PDB entry 5L65 | X-ray diffraction, 2.90 A resolution | chains H and Z of the 28 polymer chains in the assembly

== Chain H ==
Name: Proteasome subunit beta type-2
Organism: Saccharomyces cerevisiae (strain ATCC 204508 / S288c)
Notes: EC 3.4.25.1
UniProt: P25043 (PSB2_YEAST); residues 1-232 here correspond to UniProt positions 30-261 (UniProt number = residue number + 29)
Chain sequence (232 residues; each row starts with the number of its first residue):
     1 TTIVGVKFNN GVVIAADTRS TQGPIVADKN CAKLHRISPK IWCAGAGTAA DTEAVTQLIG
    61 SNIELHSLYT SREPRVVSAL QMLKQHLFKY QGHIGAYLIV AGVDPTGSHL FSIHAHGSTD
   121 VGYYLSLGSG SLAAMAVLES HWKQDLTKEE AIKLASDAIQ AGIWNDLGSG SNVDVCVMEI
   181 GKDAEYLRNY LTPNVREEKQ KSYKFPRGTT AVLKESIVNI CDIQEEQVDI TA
Disordered / not traced: 227-232
Covalently attached groups: CARFILZOMIB, bound form (3BV) linked to Thr-1
Ligand contacts:
  - CARFILZOMIB, bound form (3BV; N-{(2S)-2-[(morpholin-4-ylacetyl)amino]-4-phenylbutanoyl}-L-leucyl-N-[(2R,3S,4S)-1,3-dihydroxy-2,6-dimethylheptan-4-yl]-L-phenylalaninamide), molecule 1: Arg-19, Ser-20, Thr-21, Gln-22, Ala-27, Cys-31, Lys-33, Gly-45, Ala-46, Gly-47, Thr-48, Ala-49, Thr-52, Ser-129, Gly-168
  - CARFILZOMIB, bound form (3BV), molecule 2: His-114, His-116, Ser-118, Asp-120
Curated features (UniProtKB/Swiss-Prot):
  - active site: Thr-1 (Nucleophile)

== Chain Z ==
Name: Proteasome subunit beta type-6, Proteasome subunit beta type-1
Organism: Saccharomyces cerevisiae (strain ATCC 204508 / S288c)
Notes: EC 3.4.25.1
UniProt: chimeric construct of P23724, O09061: residues 1-96 from P23724 (PSB6_YEAST) positions 20-115 (UniProt number = residue number + 19); residues 97-111 from O09061 positions 123-137 (UniProt number = residue number + 26); residues 112-117 from P23724 (PSB6_YEAST) positions 131-136 (UniProt number = residue number + 19); residues 118-133 from O09061 positions 144-159 (UniProt number = residue number + 26); residues 134-222 from P23724 (PSB6_YEAST) positions 153-241 (UniProt number = residue number + 19)
Chain sequence (222 residues; each row starts with the number of its first residue):
     1 QFNPYGDNGG TILGIAGEDF AVLAGDTRNI TDYSINSRYE PKVFDCGDNI VMSANGFAAD
    61 GDALVKRFKN SVKWYHFDHN DKKLSINSAA RNIQHLLYSR RFFPYYVYNI IAGLDEDGKG
   121 AVYSFDPVGS YQREQCRAGG AAASLIMPFL DNQVNFKNQY EPGTNGKVKK PLKYLSVEEV
   181 IKLVRDSFTS ATERHIQVGD GLEILIVTKD GVRKEFYELK RD
Bound ions: Mg2+: Thr-192, Val-198
Ligand contacts: CARFILZOMIB, bound form (3BV; N-{(2S)-2-[(morpholin-4-ylacetyl)amino]-4-phenylbutanoyl}-L-leucyl-N-[(2R,3S,4S)-1,3-dihydroxy-2,6-dimethylheptan-4-yl]-L-phenylalaninamide): Tyr-106, Asp-126, Pro-127, Val-128, Ser-130
Curated features (UniProtKB/Swiss-Prot):
  - modified residue: Tyr-123 (Phosphotyrosine)

== How chain H and chain Z interact ==
Contacting residue pairs (60):
  Arg-19(H) / Ile-196(Z)
  Arg-19(H) / Asp-222(Z)  salt bridge
  Gly-23(H) / Tyr-33(Z)
  Pro-24(H) / Arg-194(Z)
  Pro-24(H) / His-195(Z)
  Pro-24(H) / Ile-196(Z)  hydrogen bond (backbone-backbone)
  Ile-25(H) / Arg-194(Z)
  Ile-25(H) / His-195(Z)
  Val-26(H) / Glu-193(Z)
  Val-26(H) / Arg-194(Z)  hydrogen bond (backbone-backbone)
  Val-26(H) / Ile-196(Z)  hydrophobic
  Ala-27(H) / Arg-194(Z)  hydrogen bond (backbone-side chain)
  Lys-29(H) / Glu-193(Z)  salt bridge
  Lys-29(H) / Arg-194(Z)
  Ile-163(H) / Asp-222(Z)
  Trp-164(H) / Ile-35(Z)
  Trp-164(H) / Arg-38(Z)  hydrogen bond (backbone-side chain)
  Trp-164(H) / Arg-221(Z)
  Trp-164(H) / Asp-222(Z)
  Asn-165(H) / Tyr-33(Z)
  Asn-165(H) / Arg-38(Z)
  Asp-166(H) / Tyr-33(Z)
  Asp-166(H) / Asp-222(Z)
  Leu-167(H) / Arg-28(Z)
  Leu-167(H) / Ile-30(Z)  hydrophobic
  Leu-167(H) / Asp-32(Z)
  Leu-167(H) / Tyr-33(Z)  hydrogen bond (backbone-backbone)
  Leu-167(H) / Ile-35(Z)  hydrophobic
  Leu-167(H) / Ile-196(Z)
  Ser-169(H) / Asp-222(Z)
  Gly-170(H) / Asp-222(Z)
  Ser-171(H) / Asp-222(Z)  hydrogen bond (backbone-side chain)
  Asn-194(H) / Lys-220(Z)  hydrogen bond (backbone-side chain)
  Asn-194(H) / Asp-222(Z)
  Arg-196(H) / Thr-189(Z)
  Arg-196(H) / Ser-190(Z)
  Arg-196(H) / Glu-193(Z)
  Glu-197(H) / Arg-185(Z)  salt bridge
  Lys-199(H) / Asp-186(Z)
  Gln-200(H) / Lys-182(Z)
  Gln-200(H) / Arg-185(Z)  hydrogen bond
  Gln-200(H) / Asp-186(Z)  hydrogen bond (backbone-side chain)
  Lys-201(H) / Glu-179(Z)
  Lys-201(H) / Asp-186(Z)
  Tyr-203(H) / Phe-149(Z)
  Tyr-203(H) / Gln-153(Z)
  Tyr-203(H) / Leu-183(Z)
  Tyr-203(H) / Asp-186(Z)  hydrogen bond
  Phe-205(H) / Asn-152(Z)
  Phe-205(H) / Gln-153(Z)
  Phe-205(H) / Gln-159(Z)
  Pro-206(H) / Pro-162(Z)  hydrophobic
  Arg-207(H) / Pro-162(Z)
  Gly-208(H) / Pro-162(Z)
  Thr-209(H) / Asn-158(Z)
  Thr-209(H) / Gln-159(Z)
  Thr-209(H) / Tyr-160(Z)  hydrogen bond (backbone-backbone)
  Ala-211(H) / Tyr-160(Z)  hydrophobic
  Ala-211(H) / Gly-166(Z)
  Val-212(H) / Asn-165(Z)
Also at the interface, not in a pair above, chain H (34 interface residues in all): Thr-21, Asp-28, Ser-129, Gly-168, Thr-210
Also at the interface, not in a pair above, chain Z (33 interface residues in all): Ser-34, Leu-145, Glu-161, Glu-218

== Overview ==
Chain H and chain Z form an interface of 34 and 33 residues respectively; the contacts include 11 hydrogen
bonds and 3 salt bridges. Among the polar pairs are Arg-19(H)/Asp-222(Z), Lys-29(H)/Glu-193(Z) and
Glu-197(H)/Arg-185(Z). Bound to chain H: CARFILZOMIB, bound form.
Chain H is Proteasome subunit beta type-2 and chain Z is Proteasome subunit beta type-6, Proteasome subunit
beta type-1, both from Saccharomyces cerevisiae (strain ATCC 204508 / S288c); the structure, Yeast 20S
proteasome with mouse beta5i (1-138) and mouse beta6 (97-111; 118-133) in complex with carfilzomib, was
determined by X-ray diffraction together with 5L52, 5L54, 5L55, 5L5A, 5L5B, 5L5D and 30 further entries from
the same study.
